Entry 7YZI (electron microscopy, 3.83 A resolution); this record covers chains A and E of the 5 polymer chains in the assembly.

[Chain A]
Molecule: Adenylate cyclase
From: Mycobacterium tuberculosis '98-R604 INH-RIF-EM'
Notes: EC 4.6.1.1
UniProt: P9WQ35 (CYA1_MYCTU); numbering as in UniProt (aligned over 1-443)
Amino-acid sequence (472 residues; numbered -25 to 446; the number before each row is that of its first residue; numbers below 1 keep their minus sign (Met-25 is residue -25)):
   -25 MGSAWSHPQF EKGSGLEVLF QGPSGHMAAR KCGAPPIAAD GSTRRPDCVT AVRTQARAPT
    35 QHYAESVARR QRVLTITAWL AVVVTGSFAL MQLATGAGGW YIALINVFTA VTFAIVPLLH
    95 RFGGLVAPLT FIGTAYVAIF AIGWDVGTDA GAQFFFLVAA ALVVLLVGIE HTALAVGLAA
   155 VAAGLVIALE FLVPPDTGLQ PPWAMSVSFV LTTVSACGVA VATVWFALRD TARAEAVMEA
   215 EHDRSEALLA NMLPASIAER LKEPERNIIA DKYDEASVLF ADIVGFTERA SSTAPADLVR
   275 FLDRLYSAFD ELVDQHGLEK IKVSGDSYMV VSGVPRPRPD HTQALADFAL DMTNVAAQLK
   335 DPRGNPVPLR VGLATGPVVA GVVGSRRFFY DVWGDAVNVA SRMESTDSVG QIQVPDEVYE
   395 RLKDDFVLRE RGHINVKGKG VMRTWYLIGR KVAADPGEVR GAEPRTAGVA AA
Unresolved in the structure: -25 to 40, 406-415, 429-446
Sequence notes: initiating methionine (-25); expression tag (-24 to 0, 444-446)
Metal / ion sites: Mn2+ site 1: Asp256, Ile257, Asp300 (together with ONM); Mn2+ site 2: Asp256, Asp300 (together with ONM)
Small-molecule neighbours:
  - ONM, molecule 1: Phe254, Lys296, Met303, Asp365, Val366, Trp367, Gly368, Val371, Asn372
  - ONM, molecule 2: Asp256, Ile257, Val258, Phe260, Thr261, Ala264, Pro269, Leu272, Val273, Ser298, Gly299, Asp300, Arg344
Swiss-Prot annotation at these positions:
  - binding site (Mg(2+)): Asp256, Asp300
  - mutagenesis: Arg43 (R43A/G: Loss of activity; R43K: Almost no loss of activity), Arg44 (R44A/G: Loss of activity; R44K: Almost no loss of activity), Asp256 (D256A: Almost complete loss of enzyme activity), Lys296 (K296A: Decreased enzyme activity; K296E: Strongly decreased enzyme activity. Abolishes homodimerization and strongly decreases enzyme activity; when associated with R-363 and C-365), Asp300 (D300A: Almost complete loss of enzyme activity), Phe363 (F363R: Promotes formation of a domain-swapped dimer. Abolishes homodimerization and strongly decreases enzyme activity; when associated with E-296 and C-365), Asp365 (D365A: Almost complete loss of enzyme activity; D365C: Abolishes homodimerization and strongly decreases enzyme activitywhen associated with E-296 and R-363), Arg376 (R376A: Almost complete loss of enzyme activity)

[Chain E]
Molecule: Nanobody Nb4
From: Vicugna pacos
Notes: antibody fragment or engineered binder
Amino-acid sequence (128 residues; row label = number of the first residue in the row):
     4 MAQWQLVESG GGLVQAGGSL RLSCTASGII LSINSMGWYR QTAGNEREWV AFSTAGGSTT
    64 YADSVKGRFT ISRDNAKNTV YLQMNSLKPE DTAVYYCNTP AGRVGGTWGQ GTPVTVSSHH
   124 HHHHEPEA
Unresolved in the structure: 4-5, 123-131
Disulfides: Cys27-Cys100

[Chain A / chain E interface]
Residue-residue contacts - 17 pairs, chain A then chain E:
  Asp123(A) - Pro103(E)
  Asp123(A) - Ala104(E)
  Asp123(A) - Val107(E)
  Pro169(A) - Ser38(E)
  Pro169(A) - Phe55(E)
  Pro169(A) - Thr57(E)
  Asp170(A) - Ser38(E)  hydrogen bond
  Asp170(A) - Phe55(E)
  Asp170(A) - Pro103(E)
  Thr171(A) - Trp52(E)
  Gly172(A) - Trp52(E)  hydrogen bond (backbone-side chain)
  Pro176(A) - Glu49(E)
  Pro176(A) - Arg106(E)
  Trp177(A) - Arg106(E)
  Met179(A) - Val107(E)
  Ser180(A) - Val107(E)  hydrogen bond (side chain-backbone)
  Ser180(A) - Gly108(E)
Interface residues without a listed pair, chain A (12 interface residues in all): Leu173, Gln174, Pro175
Interface residues without a listed pair, chain E (11 interface residues in all): Arg50

[Summary]
12 residues of chain A face 11 of chain E across their interface; the contacts include 3 hydrogen bonds. Among
the polar pairs are Asp170(A)-Ser38(E), Gly172(A)-Trp52(E) and Ser180(A)-Val107(E). Bound to chain A: ONM.
Chain A is Adenylate cyclase (Mycobacterium tuberculosis '98-R604 INH-RIF-EM') and chain E is Nanobody Nb4
(Vicugna pacos); the structure, Structure of Mycobacterium tuberculosis adenylyl cyclase Rv1625c / Cya, was
determined by electron microscopy, deposited together with 7YZ9 and 7YZK.
